5H1S - chains A and L of the 32 polymer chains in the assembly; structure by electron microscopy, 3.50 A resolution.

# Chain A
Molecule: 23S rRNA
Organism: Spinacia oleracea
Sequence (2810 nucleotides; numbered 1 to 2810 plus 1 insertion-coded residue; 1 number in that range is skipped by the numbering (no residue carries it; nothing is unmodelled there); the number before each row is that of its first residue):
     1 UUCAAACGAG GAAAGGCUUA CGGUGGAUAC CUAGGCACCC AGAGACGAGG AAGGGCGUAU
    61 UAAUCGACGA AAUGCUUCGG GGAGUUGAAA AUAAGCAGAG AUCCGGAGAU UCCCGAAUAG
   121 GUCAACCUUU CGAACUUCUG CUGAAUCCAU GGGCAGGCAA GAGACAACCU GGCGAACUGA
   181 AACAUCUUAG UAGCCAGAGG AAAAGAAAGC AAAAGCGAUU CCCGUAGUAG CGGCGAGCGA
   241 AAUGGGAGCA GCCUAAACCG UGAAAACGGG GUUGUGGGAG AGCAAUACAA GCGUCGUGCU
   301 GCUAGGCGAA UCAGUGGAGU GCGGAACCCU AGAUGGUGAA AGUCCAGUAG CCGAAAGCAU
   361 CACUAGCUUA UGCUCUGACC CGAGUAGCAU GGGGCACGUG GAAUCCCGUG UGAAUCAGCA
   421 AGGACCACCU UGCAAGGCUA AAUACUCCUG GGUGACCGAU AGCGAAGUAG UACCGUGAGG
   481 GAAGGGUGAA AAGAACCCCC AUCGGGGAGU GAAAUAGAAC AUGAAACCGU AAGCUCUCAA
   541 GCAGUGGGAG GGGGACCAGA CCCUGACCGC GUGCCUGUUG AAGAAUGAGC CGGCGACUCA
   601 UAGGCAGUGG CUUGGUUAAG GGAACCCACC GGAGCCGUAG CGAAAGCGAG UCUUCAUAGG
   661 GCAAUUGUCA CUGCUUAUGG ACCCGAACCU GGGUGAUCUA UCCAUGACCA GGAUGAAGCU
   721 UGGGUGAAAC UAAGUGGAGG UCCGAACCGA CUGAUGUUGA AGAAUCAGCG GAUGAGUUGU
   781 GGUUAGGGGU GAAAUGCCAC UCGAACCCAG AGCUAGCUGG UUCUCCCCGA AAUGCGUUGA
   841 GGCGCAGCAG UUGACUGGAC AUCUAGGGGU AAAGCACUGU UUCGGUGCGG GCCGCGAGAG
   901 CGGUACCAAA UCGAGGCAAA CUCUGAAUAC UAGAUAUGAC CUCCAAAUAA CAGGGGUCAA
   961 GGUCGGCCAG UGAGACGAUG GGGGAUAAGC UUCAUCGUCG AGAGGGAAAC AGCCCGGAUC
  1021 ACCAGCUAAG GCCCCUAAAU GACCGCUCAG UGAUAAAGGA GGUAGGGGUG CAGAGACAGC
  1081 CAGGAGGUUU GCCUAGAAGC AGCCACCCUU GAAAGAGUGC GUAAUAGCUC ACUGAUCGAG
  1141 CGCUCUUGCG CCGAAGAUGA ACGGGGCUAA GCGGUCUGCC GAAGCUGUGG GAUGUAAAAA
  1201 AACAUCGGUA GGGGAGCGUU CCGUGUUAGG GAGAAACGCG UGCGUGAGCC GCGUUGGACG
  1261 AAGCGGAAGC GAGAAUGUCG GCUUGAGUAA CGCAAACAUU GGUGAGAAUC CAAUGCCCCG
  1321 AAAACCUAAG GGUUCCUCCG CAAGGUUCGU CCACGGAGGG UGAGUCAGGG CCUAAGAUCA
  1381 GGCCGAAAGG CGUAGUCGAU GGACAACAGG UGAAUAUUCC UGUACUACCC CUUGUUGGUC
  1441 CCGAGGGACG GAGGAGGCUA GGUUAGCCGA AAGAUGGUUA UCGGUUCAAG GACGCAAGGU
  1501 GACCCUGUUU UUCAGGGUAA GAAGGGGUAG AGAAAAUGCC UCGAGCCAAU GUUCGAGUAC
  1561 CAGGCGCUAC GGCGCUGAAG UAACCGAUGC CAUACUCCCA GGAAAAGCUC GAACGACCUU
  1621 CAACAAAAGG GUACCUGUAC CCGAAACCGA CACAGGUAGG UAGGUAGAGA AUACCUAGGG
  1681 GCGCGAGACA ACUCUCUCUA AGGAACUCGG CAAAAUAGCC CCGUAACUUC GGGAGAAGGG
  1741 GUGCCCCCUC ACAAAGGGGG UCGAAGUGAC CAGGCCCGGG CGACUGUUUA CCAAAAACAC
  1801 AGGUCUCCGC AAAGUCGUAA GACCAUGUAU GGGGGCUGAC GCCUGCCCAG UGCCGGAAGG
  1861 UCAAGGAAGU UGGUGACCUG AUGACAGGGG AGCCGGCGAC CGAAGCCCCG GUGAACGGCG
  1921 GCCGUAACUA UAACGGUCCU AAGGUAGCGA AAUUCCUUGU CGGGUAAGUU CCGACCCGCA
  1981 CGAAAGGCGU AACGAUCUGG GCACUGUCUC GGAGAGAGGC UCGGUGAAAU AGACAUGUCU
  2041 GUGAAGAUGC GGACUACCUG CACCUGGACA GAAAGACCCU AUGAAGCUUU ACUGUUCCCU
  2101 GGGAUUGGCU UUGGGCUU
 2119A U
  2120 UCCUGCGCAG CUUAGGUGGA AGGCGAAGAA GGCCCCCUUC CGGGGGGGCC CGAGCCAUCA
  2180 GUGAGAUACC ACUCUGGAAG AGCUAGAAUU CUAACCUUGU GUCAGGACCU ACGGGCCAAG
  2240 GGACAUUCUC AGGUAGACAG UUUCUAUGGG GCGUAGGCCU CCCAAAAGGU AACGGAGGCG
  2300 UGCAAAGGUU UCCUCGGGCC GGACGGAGAU UGGCCCUCGA GUGCAAAGGC AGAAGGGAGC
  2360 UUGACUGCAA GACCCACCCG UCGAGCAGGG ACGAAAGUCG GCCUUAGUGA UCCGACGGUG
  2420 CCGAGUGGAA GGGCCGUCGC UCAACGGAUA AAAGUUACUC UAGGGAUAAC AGGCUGAUCU
  2480 UCCCCAAGAG UUCACAUCGA CGGGAAGGUU UGGCACCUCG AUGUCGGCUC UUCGCCACCU
  2540 GGGGCUGUAG UAUGUUCCAA GGGUUGGGCU GUUCGCCCAU UAAAGCGGUA CGUGAGCUGG
  2600 GUUCAGAACG UCGUGAGACA GUUCGGUCCA UAUCCGGUGU GGGCGUUAGA GCAUUGAGAG
  2660 GACCUUUCCC UAGUACGAGA GGACCGGGAA GGACGCACCU CUGGUGUACC AGUUAUCGUG
  2720 CCCACGGUAA ACGCUGGGUA GCCAAGUGCG GAGCGGAUAA CUGCUGAAAG CAUCUAAGUA
  2780 GUAAGCCCAC CCCAAGAUGA GUGCUCUCCU A
Not modelled in the structure: 556-559, 1508-1514
Glycans and other covalent adducts: covalent link A48-A162; covalent link G143-G151, C259-G269, U856-G962; covalent link G1527-C1539, G2151-C2169

# Chain L
Name: 50S ribosomal protein L13, chloroplastic
Organism: Spinacia oleracea
Reference sequence: P12629 (RK13_SPIOL); residue numbers follow UniProt; this construct covers 60-250
Sequence (191 residues; each row starts with the number of its first residue):
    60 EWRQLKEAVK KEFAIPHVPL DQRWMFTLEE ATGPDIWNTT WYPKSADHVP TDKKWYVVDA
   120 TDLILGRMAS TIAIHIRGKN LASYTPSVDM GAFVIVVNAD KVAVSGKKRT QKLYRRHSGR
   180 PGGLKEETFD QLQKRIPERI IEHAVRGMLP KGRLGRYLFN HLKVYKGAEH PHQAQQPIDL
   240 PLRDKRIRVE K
Not modelled in the structure: 60-99, 247-250

# How chain A and chain L interact
Pairs across the interface (87; chain A residue first):
  A5(A) with Pro230(L), sugar contact; His231(L), hydrogen bond to the sugar
  A6(A) with Trp114(L), sugar contact; Lys222(L), phosphate contact; His231(L), sugar contact
  C7(A) with Thr110(L), sugar contact; Phe152(L), sugar contact; Lys222(L), salt bridge to the phosphate
  C538(A) with Arg215(L), sugar contact
  A539(A) with Arg212(L), hydrogen bond to the phosphate; Arg215(L), salt bridge to the phosphate; Tyr216(L), phosphate contact
  A540(A) with Arg212(L), salt bridge to the phosphate
  G547(A) with Ser146(L), hydrogen bond to the base
  A549(A) with Asp106(L), phosphate contact
  G550(A) with Asp106(L), phosphate contact
  A566(A) with Val147(L), base contact
  C567(A) with Ser146(L), hydrogen bond to the sugar; Arg212(L), salt bridge to the phosphate; Leu213(L), hydrogen bond to the phosphate
  C568(A) with Pro145(L), sugar contact; Ser146(L), sugar contact; Gly211(L), phosphate contact; Arg212(L), hydrogen bond to the phosphate; Leu213(L), hydrogen bond to the phosphate
  C1023(A) with Trp100(L), hydrogen bond to the sugar; Tyr101(L), base contact; Pro102(L), base contact
  C1033(A) with Ser129(L), hydrogen bond to the base
  C1034(A) with Ile133(L), sugar contact; Met207(L), hydrogen bond to the sugar
  C1035(A) with Arg136(L), salt bridge to the phosphate; Lys138(L), phosphate contact; Met207(L), sugar contact; Pro209(L), phosphate contact
  U1036(A) with Pro209(L), phosphate contact
  A1037(A) with Lys138(L), salt bridge to the phosphate
  U1040(A) with Arg126(L), hydrogen bond to the base; Ser129(L), base contact; Asp243(L), base contact
  A1049(A) with Lys166(L), salt bridge to the phosphate
  G1050(A) with Lys167(L), hydrogen bond to the base; Gln170(L), hydrogen bond to the phosphate
  G1159(A) with His176(L), hydrogen bond to the base; Gly178(L), base contact; Pro180(L), phosphate contact; Gly181(L), hydrogen bond to the phosphate; Leu183(L), sugar contact
  A1160(A) with Arg174(L), hydrogen bond to the sugar; Leu183(L), phosphate contact
  G1164(A) with Gly206(L), base contact
  G1165(A) with Ser129(L), base contact; His202(L), sugar contact; Ala203(L), hydrogen bond to the sugar; Gly206(L), sugar contact; Met207(L), hydrogen bond to the base
  G1166(A) with Gly125(L), hydrogen bond to the phosphate; Tyr173(L), phosphate contact
  C1167(A) with Leu124(L), phosphate contact; Gly125(L), hydrogen bond to the phosphate; Arg126(L), hydrogen bond to the sugar; Lys167(L), salt bridge to the phosphate
  U1168(A) with Ile123(L), phosphate contact; Arg126(L), sugar contact; Ser164(L), phosphate contact; Gly165(L), base contact
  A1169(A) with Arg126(L), phosphate contact; Arg245(L), salt bridge to the phosphate
  A1170(A) with Gly125(L), base contact; Arg126(L), salt bridge to the phosphate; Ser129(L), base contact
  A2053(A) with Lys210(L), salt bridge to the phosphate
  C2054(A) with Arg205(L), salt bridge to the phosphate
  U2531(A) with Pro180(L), sugar contact
  C2532(A) with Gly181(L), phosphate contact
  A2656(A) with Arg198(L), hydrogen bond to the sugar
  G2657(A) with Arg175(L), salt bridge to the phosphate; Arg194(L), salt bridge to the phosphate; Arg198(L), salt bridge to the phosphate
  A2658(A) with Arg175(L), phosphate contact; Ser177(L), phosphate contact; Arg179(L), hydrogen bond to the phosphate
  G2659(A) with Ser177(L), hydrogen bond to the phosphate; Arg179(L), salt bridge to the phosphate
  G2755(A) with Lys193(L), sugar contact
  G2798(A) with Glu201(L), hydrogen bond to the base; Asn219(L), hydrogen bond to the phosphate
Also at the interface, not in a pair above, chain A (48 interface residues in all): G548, A1038, G1041, U1158, U2055, A2056, U2637, A2756
Also at the interface, not in a pair above, chain L (66 interface residues in all): Ser104, Ala105, His107, Val163, Lys171, Gly182, Gln190, Ile195, Leu208, Phe218, Arg242

# Overview
48 residues of chain A and 66 residues of chain L are in contact; the contacts include 26 hydrogen bonds and
16 salt bridges. Polar pairs include G547(A)-Ser146(L), C1033(A)-Ser129(L) and U1040(A)-Arg126(L).
Chain A is 23S rRNA and chain L is 50S ribosomal protein L13, chloroplastic, both from Spinacia oleracea; the
structure, Structure of the large subunit of the chloro-ribosome, was determined by electron microscopy.
